3S7M - chain A; structure by X-ray diffraction, 2.20 A resolution.

[Chain A]
Molecule: Beta-secretase 1
Organism: Homo sapiens
Notes: EC 3.4.23.46
UniProt: P56817 (BACE1_HUMAN); residues 47-455 here correspond to UniProt positions 46-454 (UniProt number = residue number - 1)
Sequence (415 residues; each row starts with the number of its first residue):
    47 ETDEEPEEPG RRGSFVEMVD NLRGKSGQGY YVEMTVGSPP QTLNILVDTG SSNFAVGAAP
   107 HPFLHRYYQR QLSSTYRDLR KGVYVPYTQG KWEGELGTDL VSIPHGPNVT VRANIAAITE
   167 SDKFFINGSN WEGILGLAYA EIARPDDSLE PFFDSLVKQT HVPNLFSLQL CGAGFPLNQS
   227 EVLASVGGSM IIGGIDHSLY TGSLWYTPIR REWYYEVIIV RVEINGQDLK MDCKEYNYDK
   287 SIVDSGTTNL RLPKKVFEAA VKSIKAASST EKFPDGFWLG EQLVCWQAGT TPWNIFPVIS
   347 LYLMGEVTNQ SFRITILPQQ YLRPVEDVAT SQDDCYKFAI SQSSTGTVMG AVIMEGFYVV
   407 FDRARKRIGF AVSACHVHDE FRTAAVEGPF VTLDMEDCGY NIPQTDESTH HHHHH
Disordered / not traced: 47-59, 222-226, 372-379, 440-442, 447-461
Sequence notes: expression tag (456-461)
Disulfide bonds: Cys217-Cys421, Cys279-Cys444, Cys331-Cys381
Small-molecule neighbours: way-253284 (532; (5S)-2-amino-3-methyl-5-[3-(pyridin-3-yl)phenyl]-5-(thiophen-3-yl)-3,5-dihydro-4H-imidazol-4-one): Gly73, Gln74, Gly75, Leu92, Asp94, Gly96, Ser97, Val131, Tyr133, Gln135, Trp138, Phe170, Ile172, Trp177, Ile180, Asp290, Ser291, Gly292, Thr293, Thr294
Swiss-Prot annotation at these positions:
  - active site: Asp94, Asp290
  - modified residue (N6-acetyllysine): Lys127, Lys276, Lys280, Lys286, Lys300, Lys301, Lys308
  - glycosylation (N-linked (GlcNAc...) asparagine): Asn154, Asn173, Asn224, Asn355

[In short]
Ligands of chain A: way-253284. UniProt lists active-site residues Asp94 and Asp290.
Chain A is Beta-secretase 1 (Homo sapiens); the structure, Pyrazolyl and Thienyl Aminohydantoins as Potent
BACE1 Inhibitors, was determined by X-ray diffraction, deposited together with 3S7L.
